PDB entry 9DDQ | electron microscopy, 3.19 A resolution | chains C and Z of the 8 polymer chains in the assembly

# Chain C
Protein: Biopolymer transport protein ExbB
Source organism: Escherichia coli
UniProtKB: P0ABU7 (EXBB_ECOLI); numbering as in UniProt (aligned over 1-244)
Sequence (244 residues; row label = number of the first residue in the row):
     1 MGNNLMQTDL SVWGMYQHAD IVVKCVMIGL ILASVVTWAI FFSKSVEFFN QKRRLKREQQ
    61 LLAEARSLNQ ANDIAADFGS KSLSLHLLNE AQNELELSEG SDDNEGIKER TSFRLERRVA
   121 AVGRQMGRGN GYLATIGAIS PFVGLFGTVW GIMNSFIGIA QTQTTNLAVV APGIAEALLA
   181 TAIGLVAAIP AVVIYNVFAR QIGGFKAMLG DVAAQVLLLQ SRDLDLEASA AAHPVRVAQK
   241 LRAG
Unresolved in the structure: 1-8, 234-244

# Chain Z
Protein: Biopolymer transport protein ExbD
Source organism: Escherichia coli
UniProtKB: P0ABV2 (EXBD_ECOLI); residue numbers follow UniProt; this construct covers 1-141
Sequence (163 residues; numbered 1 to 163; the number before each row is that of its first residue):
     1 MAMHLNENLD DNGEMHDINV TPFIDVMLVL LIIFMVAAPL ATVDVKVNLP ASTSTPQPRP
    61 EKPVYLSVKA DNSMFIGNDP VTDETMITAL NALTEGKKDT TIFFRADKTV DYETLMKVMD
   121 TLHQAGYLKI GLVGEETAKA KENLYFQGNA GSGHHHHHHH HHH
Unresolved in the structure: 1-11, 41-163
Construct notes: expression tag (142-163)

# How chain C and chain Z interact
Residue-residue contacts (24; chain C residue first):
  G131(C) - E14(Z)
  A134(C) - E14(Z)
  A134(C) - M15(Z)
  A134(C) - H16(Z)
  G137(C) - I18(Z)
  A138(C) - D17(Z)
  P141(C) - I18(Z)  hydrophobic
  P141(C) - N19(Z)
  F142(C) - N19(Z)
  F142(C) - P22(Z)
  L145(C) - V20(Z)  hydrophobic
  L145(C) - F23(Z)  hydrophobic
  T148(C) - V26(Z)
  I152(C) - V26(Z)  hydrophobic
  F156(C) - I33(Z)  hydrophobic
  L167(C) - A37(Z)  hydrophobic
  I174(C) - L30(Z)  hydrophobic
  I174(C) - I33(Z)  hydrophobic
  A188(C) - I18(Z)  hydrophobic
  V192(C) - H16(Z)
  V192(C) - I18(Z)  hydrophobic
  Y195(C) - E14(Z)  hydrogen bond
  Y195(C) - H16(Z)
  N196(C) - H16(Z)
Also at the interface, not in a pair above, chain C (20 interface residues in all): V149, L178, T181, I189
Also at the interface, not in a pair above, chain Z (15 interface residues in all): V29, F34

# In short
The interface between chain C and chain Z involves 20 residues on one side and 15 on the other; the contacts
include 1 hydrogen bond. The hydrogen-bonded pair is Y195(C)-E14(Z).
Here chain C is Biopolymer transport protein ExbB and chain Z is Biopolymer transport protein ExbD, both from
Escherichia coli. Entry 9DDQ (E. coli TonB-ExbBD TonB bound to ExbB chain A) was determined by electron
microscopy (same publication as 9DDM, 9DDN, 9DDO and 9DDP).
